PDB entry 5USR | X-ray diffraction, 3.09 A resolution | chains H and J of the 6 polymer chains in the assembly

== Chain H ==
Molecule: LYR motif-containing protein 4
From: Homo sapiens
Reference sequence: Q9HD34 (LYRM4_HUMAN); numbering as in UniProt (aligned over 1-91)
Sequence (91 residues; numbered 1 to 91; the number before each row is that of its first residue):
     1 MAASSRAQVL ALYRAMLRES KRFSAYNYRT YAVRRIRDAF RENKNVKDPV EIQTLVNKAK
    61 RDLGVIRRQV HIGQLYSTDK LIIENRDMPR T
Unresolved in the structure: 1-2, 80-91
Construct notes: engineered mutation A11 (Ser in Q9HD34)
Residues lining bound ligands: S-dodecanoyl-4'-phosphopantetheine (8Q1; S-[2-({N-[(2R)-2-hydroxy-3,3-dimethyl-4-(phosphonooxy)butanoyl]-beta-alanyl}amino)ethyl] dodecanethioate): R6, V9, L10, Y31, A32, R35, I36, A39, F40, N43, K44, N45, V46, I52, L55, V56, K58, A59, D62, I66
What the authors report for this chain:
  - binding site for S-dodecanoyl-4'-phosphopantetheine: R6, F40, K44
  - mutagenesis - R29D, R37D, F40A, R41D: decreased stability with Cysteine desulfurase, mitochondrial
  - mutagenesis - R68D, Q69A/I72D/Y76A: decreased binding to Cysteine desulfurase, mitochondrial
  - disease-associated variants - R68L: decreased catalytic activity on FXN
  - mutagenesis - F40A, R68D, Q69A/I72D/Y76A: decreased binding to Nfs1-Isd11 complex
  - disease-associated variants - R68L (citing earlier work)

== Chain J ==
Molecule: Acyl carrier protein
From: Escherichia coli (strain K12)
Reference sequence: P0A6A8 (ACP_ECOLI); residues 1-78 here = UniProt positions 1-78
Sequence (78 residues; numbered 1 to 78; the number before each row is that of its first residue):
     1 MSTIEERVKK IIGEQLGVKQ EEVTNNASFV EDLGADSLDT VELVMALEEE FDTEIPDEEA
    61 EKITTVQAAI DYINGHQA
Unresolved in the structure: 1-2, 78
Covalently attached groups: S-dodecanoyl-4'-phosphopantetheine (8Q1) linked to S37

== Interface between chain H and chain J ==
Contacting residue pairs - 25 pairs, chain H then chain J:
  R6(H) - E61(J)  salt bridge
  A7(H) - E61(J)
  L10(H) - S37(J)
  A11(H) - D57(J)
  Y13(H) - L38(J)  hydrophobic
  Y13(H) - V41(J)  hydrophobic
  Y13(H) - E42(J)  hydrogen bond
  R14(H) - V41(J)
  R14(H) - M45(J)
  R14(H) - E48(J)  salt bridge
  R14(H) - I55(J)  hydrogen bond (side chain-backbone)
  R14(H) - P56(J)
  R14(H) - D57(J)  salt bridge
  L17(H) - E42(J)
  L17(H) - M45(J)  hydrophobic
  R18(H) - M45(J)
  R18(H) - E48(J)  salt bridge
  R18(H) - E54(J)  salt bridge
  K21(H) - E49(J)  salt bridge
  R37(H) - E42(J)  salt bridge
  R41(H) - L38(J)
  R41(H) - D39(J)  salt bridge
  R41(H) - E42(J)  salt bridge
  K44(H) - D36(J)  salt bridge
  K44(H) - L38(J)
Also at the interface, not in a pair above, chain H (13 interface residues in all): F40
Also at the interface, not in a pair above, chain J (16 interface residues in all): V44, A60

== Summary ==
Chain H and chain J form an interface of 13 and 16 residues respectively; the contacts include 2 hydrogen
bonds and 10 salt bridges. Polar pairs include R6(H)-E61(J), R14(H)-E48(J) and R14(H)-D57(J). From the paper:
a binding site for S-dodecanoyl-4'-phosphopantetheine at R6(H), F40(H) and K44(H); R29D, R37D and F40A of
chain H, among others, reduce stability with Cysteine desulfurase, mitochondrial; 7 substitutions were tested
in all.
Here chain H is LYR motif-containing protein 4 (Homo sapiens) and chain J is Acyl carrier protein (Escherichia
coli (strain K12)). Entry 5USR (Crystal structure of human NFS1-ISD11 in complex with E. coli acyl-carrier
protein at 3.09 angstroms) was determined by X-ray diffraction.
